8PU0 - chains A and C of the 5 polymer chains in the assembly; structure by electron microscopy, 4.25 A resolution (low resolution: residue-level contacts below are approximate; hydrogen-bond / salt-bridge calls are withheld).

[Chain A]
Name: Elongator complex protein 1
From: Homo sapiens
Reference sequence: O95163 (ELP1_HUMAN); residue numbers follow UniProt; this construct covers 1-1332
Sequence (1332 residues; numbered 1 to 1332; the number before each row is that of its first residue):
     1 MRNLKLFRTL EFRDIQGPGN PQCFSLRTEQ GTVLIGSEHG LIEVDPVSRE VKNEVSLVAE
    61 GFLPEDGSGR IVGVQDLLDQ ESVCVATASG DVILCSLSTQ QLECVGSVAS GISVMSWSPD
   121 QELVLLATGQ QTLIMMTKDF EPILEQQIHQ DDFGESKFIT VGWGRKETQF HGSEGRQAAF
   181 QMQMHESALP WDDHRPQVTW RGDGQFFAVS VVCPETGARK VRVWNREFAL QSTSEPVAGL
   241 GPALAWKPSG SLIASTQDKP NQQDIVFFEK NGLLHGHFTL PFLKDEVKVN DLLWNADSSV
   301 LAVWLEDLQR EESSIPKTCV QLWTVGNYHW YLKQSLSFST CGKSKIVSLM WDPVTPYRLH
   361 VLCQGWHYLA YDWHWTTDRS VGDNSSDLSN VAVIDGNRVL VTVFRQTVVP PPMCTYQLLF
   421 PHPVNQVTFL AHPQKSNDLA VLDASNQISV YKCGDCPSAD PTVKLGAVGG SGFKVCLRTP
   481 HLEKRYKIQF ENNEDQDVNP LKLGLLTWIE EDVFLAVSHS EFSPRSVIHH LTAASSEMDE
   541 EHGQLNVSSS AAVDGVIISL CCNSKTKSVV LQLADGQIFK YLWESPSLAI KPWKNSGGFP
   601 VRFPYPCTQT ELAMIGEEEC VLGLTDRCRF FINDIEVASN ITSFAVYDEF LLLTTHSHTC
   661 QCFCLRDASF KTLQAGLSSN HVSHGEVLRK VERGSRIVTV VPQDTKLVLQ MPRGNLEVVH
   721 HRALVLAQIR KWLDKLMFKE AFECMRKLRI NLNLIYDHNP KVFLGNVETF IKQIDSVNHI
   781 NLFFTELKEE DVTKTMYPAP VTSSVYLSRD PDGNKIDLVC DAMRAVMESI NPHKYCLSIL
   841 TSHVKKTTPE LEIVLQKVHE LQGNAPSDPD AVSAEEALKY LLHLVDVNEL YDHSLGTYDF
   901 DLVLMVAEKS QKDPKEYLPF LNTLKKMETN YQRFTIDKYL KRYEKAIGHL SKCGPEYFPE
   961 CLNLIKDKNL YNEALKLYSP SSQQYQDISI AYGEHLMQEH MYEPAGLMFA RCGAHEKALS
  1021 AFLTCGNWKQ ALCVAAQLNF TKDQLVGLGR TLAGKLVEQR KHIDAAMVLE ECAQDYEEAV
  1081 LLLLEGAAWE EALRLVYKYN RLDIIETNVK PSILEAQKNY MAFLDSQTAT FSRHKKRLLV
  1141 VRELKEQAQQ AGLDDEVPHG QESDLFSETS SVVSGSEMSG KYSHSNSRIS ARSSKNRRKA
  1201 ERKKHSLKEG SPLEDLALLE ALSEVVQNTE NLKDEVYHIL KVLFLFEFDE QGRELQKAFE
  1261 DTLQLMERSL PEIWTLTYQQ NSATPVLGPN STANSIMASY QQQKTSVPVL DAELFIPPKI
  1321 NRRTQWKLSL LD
Unresolved in the structure: 162-185, 310-316, 491-499, 802-812, 866-869, 1142-1219, 1275-1316
Curated features (UniProtKB/Swiss-Prot):
  - region: Ala1191 to Glu1209 (Required for binding to tRNA)
  - modified residue (Phosphoserine): Ser471, Ser804, Ser867, Ser1171, Ser1174
  - natural variant: Arg696 (R696P: In HSAN3), Pro914 (P914L: In HSAN3), Cys1072 (C1072S: Reduced interaction with ELP2), Pro1158 (P1158L: Reduced interaction with ELP2)
  - mutagenesis: Arg1011 (R1011A: Disruption of dimer formation, reduced protein stability and reduced interaction with ELP2 and ELP3. Does not affect binding to tRNA)

[Chain C]
Name: Elongator complex protein 3
From: Homo sapiens
Notes: EC 2.3.1.-
Reference sequence: Q9H9T3 (ELP3_HUMAN); numbering as in UniProt (aligned over 1-547)
Sequence (581 residues; numbered 1 to 581; the number before each row is that of its first residue):
     1 MRQKRKGDLS PAELMMLTIG DVIKQLIEAH EQGKDIDLNK VKTKTAAKYG LSAQPRLVDI
    61 IAAVPPQYRK VLMPKLKAKP IRTASGIAVV AVMCKPHRCP HISFTGNICV YCPGGPDSDF
   121 EYSTQSYTGY EPTSMRAIRA RYDPFLQTRH RIEQLKQLGH SVDKVEFIVM GGTFMALPEE
   181 YRDYFIRNLH DALSGHTSNN IYEAVKYSER SLTKCIGITI ETRPDYCMKR HLSDMLTYGC
   241 TRLEIGVQSV YEDVARDTNR GHTVKAVCES FHLAKDSGFK VVAHMMPDLP NVGLERDIEQ
   301 FTEFFENPAF RPDGLKLYPT LVIRGTGLYE LWKSGRYKSY SPSDLVELVA RILALVPPWT
   361 RVYRVQRDIP MPLVSSGVEH GNLRELALAR MKDLGIQCRD VRTREVGIQE IHHKVRPYQV
   421 ELVRRDYVAN GGWETFLSYE DPDQDILIGL LRLRKCSEET FRFELGGGVS IVRELHVYGS
   481 VVPVSSRDPT KFQHQGFGML LMEEAERIAR EEHGSGKIAV ISGVGTRNYY RKIGYRLQGP
   541 YMVKMLKGLE GSAWSHPQFE KGGGSGGGSG GSAWSHPQFE K
Unresolved in the structure: 1-9, 548-581
Sequence notes: expression tag (548-581)
Bound ions: 4Fe-4S cluster Fe: Cys99, Cys109, Cys112 (together with methionine)
Ligand contacts:
  - 5'-deoxyadenosine (5AD): Tyr111, Pro113, Ser126, Gly246, Gln248, Arg260, His284, Met286, Tyr318, Pro319, Leu321, Ile323, Arg367
  - desulfo-coenzyme A (DCA): Ile87, Lys164, Lys214, Ile216, His476, Val477, Val484, Arg487, Gln493, His494, Gln495, Gly496, Phe497, Gly498, Met499, Ser522, Gly523, Thr526, Asn528, Tyr529, Tyr530, Lys532
  - methionine (MET): Ser126, Gly172, Glu221, Thr222, Arg223, Ile245, Arg260
  - 4Fe-4S cluster (SF4): Cys99, His101, Ile108, Cys109, Cys112, Gln125, Ser126, Gly172, Arg223, Arg260
Curated features (UniProtKB/Swiss-Prot):
  - binding site ([4Fe-4S] cluster): Cys99, Cys109, Cys112
  - binding site (acetyl-CoA): Lys164, Glu474 to Val477, Phe497 to Met499, Tyr530
  - modified residue: Ser161 (Phosphoserine), Tyr202 (Phosphotyrosine), Lys229 (N6-methyllysine), Tyr251 (Phosphotyrosine)
  - mutagenesis: Tyr202 (Y202E/F: Substantial reduction in tyrosine phosphorylation), Tyr207 (Y207F: No effect on tyrosine phosphorylation), Tyr251 (Y251F: Small reduction in tyrosine phosphorylation), Tyr318 (Y318F: No effect on tyrosine phosphorylation), Tyr329 (Y329F: No effect on tyrosine phosphorylation), Tyr427 (Y427F: No effect on tyrosine phosphorylation)
Reported in the primary citation:
  - binding site for desulfo-coenzyme A: Val477 to Phe497
  - 4Fe-4S cluster coordination: Cys99, Cys109, Cys112
  - mutagenesis - K164A, K280A, Y363A, E474A, H476A: unchanged binding to tRNA Gln
  - mutagenesis - R361A, R364A, Y529A/Y530A (94.7 +/- 5.2 nM): decreased binding to tRNA Gln
  - catalytic residues: Lys280, Lys316, Tyr318, Tyr363, Glu474, Tyr478, Tyr529, Tyr530 (proposed by the authors, not directly observed)
  - post-translational modification sites: Lys280, Lys316, Tyr318 (proposed by the authors, not directly observed)
  - disease-associated variants - R242K, R402T: unchanged binding to tRNA Gln
  - disease-associated variants - I298S, D443N, R454K, R473K: decreased stability

[Chain A / chain C interface]
Residue-residue contacts - 62 pairs, chain A then chain C:
  Phe158(A) with Asn291(C)
  Ile159(A) with Asn291(C); Leu331(C); Arg336(C)
  Glu269(A) with Arg296(C)
  Asn271(A) with Arg296(C)
  Asn327(A) with Glu306(C); Pro308(C); Arg311(C)
  Tyr328(A) with Glu303(C); Glu306(C); Pro308(C)
  Gln406(A) with Glu512(C)
  Thr407(A) with Glu512(C)
  Val408(A) with Arg424(C); Asp426(C); Trp433(C); Glu512(C)
  Pro410(A) with Asp426(C); Tyr427(C); Val428(C); Trp433(C)
  Met413(A) with Gly431(C)
  Gly470(A) with Glu458(C)
  Ser471(A) with Glu458(C); Gly467(C)
  Phe473(A) with Lys455(C); Gly468(C); Val469(C); Gly514(C); Ser515(C)
  Lys474(A) with Gly514(C)
  Arg689(A) with Pro442(C)
  Glu692(A) with Arg399(C)
  Arg693(A) with Gly395(C); Ile396(C); Gln397(C)
  Arg713(A) with Leu355(C); Val356(C); Pro357(C); Pro358(C)
  Asn715(A) with Trp359(C); Asp426(C)
  Leu716(A) with Arg425(C); Asp426(C)
  Glu717(A) with Val423(C); Arg424(C); Arg425(C)
  Val718(A) with Arg424(C)
  His720(A) with Leu422(C)
  Arg722(A) with Gln419(C); Glu421(C)
  Arg746(A) with Leu500(C)
  Lys747(A) with Tyr439(C); Leu500(C)
  Leu748(A) with Leu422(C)
  Arg749(A) with Val420(C); Phe497(C); Leu500(C)
  Met796(A) with Tyr418(C); Gln419(C)
  Tyr797(A) with Gln419(C)
Interface residues without a listed pair, chain A (44 interface residues in all): Lys157, Thr160, Val161, Arg201, Ser251, His275, Val409, Pro411, Pro412, Ala467, Gly472, Val475, Gly714
Interface residues without a listed pair, chain C (52 interface residues in all): Val110, Tyr251, Asp257, Glu295, Glu299, Asn307, Asp445, Gln495, Glu511, His513

[Overview]
44 residues of chain A face 52 of chain C across their interface. Bound to chain C: desulfo-coenzyme A, 4Fe-4S
cluster, 5'-deoxyadenosine and methionine. From the paper: catalytic residues Lys280(C), Lys316(C) and
Tyr318(C) among others; I298S, D443N and R454K of chain C, among others, reduce stability; 14 substitutions
were tested in all.
Here chain A is Elongator complex protein 1 and chain C is Elongator complex protein 3, both from Homo
sapiens. Entry 8PU0 (Cryo-EM structure of human Elp123 in complex with tRNA, desulpho-CoA, 5'-deoxyadenosine
and methionine) was determined by electron microscopy together with 8PTX, 8PTY and 8PTZ from the same study.
